PDB entry 3G0G | X-ray diffraction, 2.45 A resolution | chains A and B

== Chain A (and B) ==
Protein: Dipeptidyl peptidase 4
From: Homo sapiens
Notes: EC 3.4.14.5; chain B of this document is another copy of the same molecule, construct and numbering; everything in this record applies to it too
UniProt: P27487 (DPP4_HUMAN); numbering as in UniProt (aligned over 39-766)
Amino-acid sequence (740 residues; numbered 27 to 766; the number before each row is that of its first residue):
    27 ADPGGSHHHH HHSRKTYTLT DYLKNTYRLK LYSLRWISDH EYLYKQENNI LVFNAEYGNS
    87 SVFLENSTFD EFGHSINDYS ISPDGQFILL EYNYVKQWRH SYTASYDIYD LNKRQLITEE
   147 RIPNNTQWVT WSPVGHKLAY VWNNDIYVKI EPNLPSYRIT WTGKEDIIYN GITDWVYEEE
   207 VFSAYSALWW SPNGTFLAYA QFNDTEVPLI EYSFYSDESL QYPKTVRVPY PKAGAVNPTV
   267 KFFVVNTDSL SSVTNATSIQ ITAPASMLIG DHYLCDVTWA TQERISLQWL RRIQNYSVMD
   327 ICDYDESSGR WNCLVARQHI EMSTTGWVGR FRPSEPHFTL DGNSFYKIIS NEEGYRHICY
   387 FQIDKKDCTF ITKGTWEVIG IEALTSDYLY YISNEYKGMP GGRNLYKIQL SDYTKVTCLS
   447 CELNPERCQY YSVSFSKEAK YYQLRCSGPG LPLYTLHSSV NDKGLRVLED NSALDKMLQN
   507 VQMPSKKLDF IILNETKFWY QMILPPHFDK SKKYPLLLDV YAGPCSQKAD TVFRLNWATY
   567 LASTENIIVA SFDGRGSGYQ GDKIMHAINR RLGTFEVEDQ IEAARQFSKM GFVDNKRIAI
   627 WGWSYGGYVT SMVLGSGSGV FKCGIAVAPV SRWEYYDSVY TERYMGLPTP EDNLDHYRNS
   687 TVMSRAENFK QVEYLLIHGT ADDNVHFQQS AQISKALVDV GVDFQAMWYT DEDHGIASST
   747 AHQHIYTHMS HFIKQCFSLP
Unresolved in the structure: 27-40, 73-74 (chain B: 27-34, 73-74)
Differences from the reference sequence: expression tag (27-38)
Swiss-Prot annotation at these positions:
  - active site (Charge relay system): Ser-630, Asp-708, His-740
  - glycosylation (N-linked (GlcNAc...) asparagine): Asn-85, Asn-92, Asn-150, Asn-219, Asn-229, Asn-281, Asn-321, Asn-520, Asn-685
  - mutagenesis: Asn-85 (N85A: Does not inhibit dipeptidyl peptidase activity, interaction with ADA and homodimer formation), Asn-92 (N92A: Does not inhibit dipeptidyl peptidase activity, interaction with ADA and homodimer formation), Asn-150 (N150A: Does not inhibit dipeptidyl peptidase activity, interaction with ADA and homodimer formation), Glu-205 (E205K: Inhibits dipeptidyl peptidase activity), Glu-206 (E206L: Inhibits dipeptidyl peptidase activity), Asn-219 (N219A: Does not inhibit dipeptidyl peptidase activity, interaction with ADA and homodimer formation), Asn-229 (N229A: Does not inhibit dipeptidyl peptidase activity, interaction with ADA and homodimer formation), Asn-281 (N281A: Does not inhibit dipeptidyl peptidase activity, interaction with ADA and homodimer formation), Asn-321 (N321A: Does not inhibit dipeptidyl peptidase activity, interaction with ADA and homodimer formation), Asn-520 (N520A: Does not inhibit dipeptidyl peptidase activity, interaction with ADA and homodimer formation), Asn-685 (N685A: Does not inhibit dipeptidyl peptidase activity, interaction with ADA and homodimer formation), His-750 (H750A: Inhibits weakly homodimerization and dipeptidyl peptidase activity ...)
Disulfides: Cys-328/Cys-339, Cys-385/Cys-394, Cys-444/Cys-447, Cys-454/Cys-472, Cys-649/Cys-762
Covalently attached groups: N-acetylglucosamine (NAG) linked to Asn-85, Asn-150, Asn-219, Asn-229, Asn-281, Asn-321
Residues lining bound ligands: RUM (2-({2-[(3R)-3-aminopiperidin-1-yl]-5-bromo-6-oxopyrimidin-1(6H)-yl}methyl)benzonitrile): Arg-125, Glu-205, Glu-206, Phe-357, Tyr-547, Trp-629, Ser-630, Tyr-631, Gly-632, Val-656, Trp-659, Tyr-662, Tyr-666, Asn-710, Val-711, His-740

== Interface between chain A and chain B ==
Contacting residue pairs (107; chain A residue first):
  Pro-234(A) / Tyr-248(B)
  Leu-235(A) / Tyr-248(B)
  Ile-236(A) / Pro-249(B)
  Glu-237(A) / Thr-251(B)  hydrogen bond
  Glu-237(A) / Arg-253(B)  salt bridge
  Tyr-238(A) / Ser-239(B)
  Ser-239(A) / Glu-237(B)
  Tyr-241(A) / Phe-713(B)
  Tyr-241(A) / Gln-714(B)
  Tyr-241(A) / Ala-717(B)  hydrophobic
  Tyr-241(A) / Gln-718(B)  hydrogen bond (backbone-side chain)
  Ser-242(A) / Gln-718(B)  hydrogen bond (backbone-side chain)
  Ser-242(A) / Lys-721(B)  hydrogen bond (backbone-side chain)
  Asp-243(A) / Gln-718(B)
  Glu-244(A) / Arg-658(B)  salt bridge
  Glu-244(A) / Tyr-661(B)  hydrogen bond (backbone-side chain)
  Glu-244(A) / Thr-687(B)
  Glu-244(A) / Met-689(B)
  Glu-244(A) / Gln-718(B)
  Ser-245(A) / Arg-658(B)
  Leu-246(A) / Tyr-661(B)
  Leu-246(A) / Gln-714(B)
  Gln-247(A) / Lys-258(B)
  Gln-247(A) / Ala-259(B)  hydrogen bond (side chain-backbone)
  Gln-247(A) / Glu-660(B)  hydrogen bond (side chain-backbone)
  Gln-247(A) / Gln-714(B)  hydrogen bond (backbone-side chain)
  Tyr-248(A) / Pro-234(B)
  Tyr-248(A) / Leu-235(B)
  Tyr-248(A) / Tyr-256(B)  hydrogen bond (side chain-backbone)
  Tyr-248(A) / Pro-257(B)
  Tyr-248(A) / Lys-258(B)  hydrogen bond (side chain-backbone)
  Tyr-248(A) / Ala-261(B)
  Pro-249(A) / Ile-236(B)
  Pro-249(A) / Gln-714(B)
  Thr-251(A) / Glu-237(B)  hydrogen bond
  Arg-253(A) / Glu-237(B)  salt bridge
  Arg-253(A) / Arg-253(B)
  Tyr-256(A) / Tyr-248(B)  hydrogen bond (backbone-side chain)
  Pro-257(A) / Tyr-248(B)
  Lys-258(A) / Gln-247(B)
  Lys-258(A) / Tyr-248(B)  hydrogen bond (backbone-side chain)
  Ala-259(A) / Gln-247(B)  hydrogen bond (backbone-side chain)
  Ala-261(A) / Tyr-248(B)
  Arg-658(A) / Glu-244(B)  salt bridge
  Arg-658(A) / Ser-245(B)
  Glu-660(A) / Gln-247(B)  hydrogen bond (backbone-side chain)
  Tyr-661(A) / Glu-244(B)  hydrogen bond (side chain-backbone)
  Tyr-661(A) / Leu-246(B)
  Tyr-661(A) / Gln-247(B)
  Met-689(A) / Glu-244(B)
  Leu-702(A) / Trp-734(B)
  Phe-713(A) / Tyr-241(B)
  Phe-713(A) / Trp-734(B)
  Gln-714(A) / Tyr-241(B)
  Gln-714(A) / Leu-246(B)  hydrogen bond (side chain-backbone)
  Gln-714(A) / Gln-247(B)  hydrogen bond (side chain-backbone)
  Gln-714(A) / Tyr-248(B)
  Gln-714(A) / Pro-249(B)
  Ser-716(A) / Trp-734(B)
  Ala-717(A) / Tyr-241(B)  hydrophobic
  Ala-717(A) / Thr-736(B)  hydrogen bond (backbone-side chain)
  Gln-718(A) / Tyr-241(B)  hydrogen bond (side chain-backbone)
  Gln-718(A) / Ser-242(B)  hydrogen bond (side chain-backbone)
  Gln-718(A) / Asp-243(B)
  Gln-718(A) / Glu-244(B)
  Ser-720(A) / Trp-734(B)  hydrogen bond
  Ser-720(A) / Thr-736(B)  hydrogen bond
  Lys-721(A) / Ser-242(B)  hydrogen bond (side chain-backbone)
  Lys-721(A) / Thr-736(B)
  Val-724(A) / Tyr-735(B)  hydrophobic
  Val-724(A) / Thr-746(B)
  Val-724(A) / Ala-747(B)  hydrophobic
  Val-724(A) / His-750(B)
  Asp-725(A) / Thr-746(B)  hydrogen bond
  Val-728(A) / His-750(B)  hydrogen bond (backbone-side chain)
  Asp-729(A) / His-750(B)
  Asp-729(A) / His-754(B)  salt bridge
  Asp-729(A) / His-757(B)  salt bridge
  Phe-730(A) / Met-733(B)
  Phe-730(A) / His-750(B)
  Phe-730(A) / His-754(B)
  Ala-732(A) / Ala-732(B)
  Ala-732(A) / Met-733(B)
  Ala-732(A) / Trp-734(B)  hydrophobic
  Met-733(A) / Phe-730(B)
  Met-733(A) / Trp-734(B)
  Trp-734(A) / Phe-713(B)
  Trp-734(A) / Ser-716(B)
  Trp-734(A) / Ala-717(B)
  Trp-734(A) / Ser-720(B)  hydrogen bond
  Trp-734(A) / Met-733(B)
  Trp-734(A) / Trp-734(B)  hydrophobic
  Thr-736(A) / Ala-717(B)  hydrogen bond (side chain-backbone)
  Thr-736(A) / Ser-720(B)  hydrogen bond
  Thr-736(A) / Lys-721(B)
  Asp-737(A) / Lys-721(B)
  Thr-746(A) / Val-724(B)
  Thr-746(A) / Asp-725(B)
  Ala-747(A) / Val-724(B)
  His-750(A) / Val-724(B)
  His-750(A) / Val-728(B)  hydrogen bond (side chain-backbone)
  His-750(A) / Asp-729(B)
  His-750(A) / Phe-730(B)
  His-754(A) / Asp-729(B)  salt bridge
  His-754(A) / Phe-730(B)  hydrogen bond (side chain-backbone)
  His-757(A) / Asp-729(B)  salt bridge
  Gln-761(A) / Gln-761(B)  hydrogen bond
Also at the interface, not in a pair above, chain A (53 interface residues in all): Thr-687, Gln-731, Tyr-735
Also at the interface, not in a pair above, chain B (54 interface residues in all): Tyr-238, Leu-702, Leu-723, Gln-731, Asp-737

== Overview ==
53 residues of chain A and 54 residues of chain B are in contact; the contacts include 32 hydrogen bonds and 8
salt bridges. Polar contacts include Glu-237(A)/Arg-253(B), Glu-244(A)/Arg-658(B) and Asp-729(A)/His-754(B).
Bound to chain A: compound RUM.
Both chains are Dipeptidyl peptidase 4 (Homo sapiens). Entry 3G0G (Crystal structure of dipeptidyl peptidase
IV in complex with a pyrimidinone inhibitor 3) was determined by X-ray diffraction together with 3G0B, 3G0C
and 3G0D from the same study.
